PDB entry 6FAV | X-ray diffraction, 1.40 A resolution | chains A and B

# Chain A
Molecule: 14-3-3 protein sigma
Organism: Homo sapiens
Reference sequence: P31947 (1433S_HUMAN); residues 1-231 here = UniProt positions 1-231
Chain sequence (236 residues; each row starts with the number of its first residue; numbers below 1 keep their minus sign (Gly-4 is residue -4)):
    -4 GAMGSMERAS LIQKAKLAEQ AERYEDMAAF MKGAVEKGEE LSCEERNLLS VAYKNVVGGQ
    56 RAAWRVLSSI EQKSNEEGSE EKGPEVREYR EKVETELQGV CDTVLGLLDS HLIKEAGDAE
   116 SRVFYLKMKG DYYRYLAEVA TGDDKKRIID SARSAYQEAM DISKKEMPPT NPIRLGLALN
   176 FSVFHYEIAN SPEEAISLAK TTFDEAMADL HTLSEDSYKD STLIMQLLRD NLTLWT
Not modelled in the structure: 71-77
Sequence notes: expression tag (-4 to 0)
Ion coordination: Na+ site 1: Gly-1 (shared with 1 residue of chain C); Na+ site 2: Glu2 (shared with 1 residue of chain C); Na+ site 3: Gln8 (shared with 1 residue of chain C); Na+ site 4 near Glu161 (its only coordinating residue here); Na+ site 5: Thr228, Thr231
Ligand contacts: D3Q ((2R)-2-[(R)-(3-methoxyphenyl)-phenyl-methyl]pyrrolidine): Asn42, Ser45, Val46, Phe119
Swiss-Prot annotation at these positions:
  - site (Interaction with phosphoserine on interacting protein): Arg56, Arg129
  - modified residue (Phosphoserine): Ser5, Ser74
Reported in the primary citation:
  - binding site for D3Q: Asn42

# Chain B
Molecule: Ace-arg-thr-pro-sep-leu-pro-gly
Chain sequence (8 residues; each row starts with the number of its first residue):
     1 XRTPSLPG
Covalent attachments: (2R)-2-[(R)-(3-methoxyphenyl)-phenyl-methyl]pyrrolidine (D3Q) linked to Gly8
Modified / non-standard residues: ACE (acetyl group) at position 1; Ser5 (phosphoserine; SEP)

# Chain A / chain B interface
Residue-residue contacts (22):
  Lys49(A) - Pro7(B)
  Lys49(A) - Gly8(B)
  Arg56(A) - Ser5(B)
  Arg60(A) - Arg2(B)
  Lys122(A) - Leu6(B)
  Arg129(A) - Ser5(B)
  Tyr130(A) - Ser5(B)
  Glu133(A) - Arg2(B)  salt bridge
  Gly171(A) - Leu6(B)
  Leu174(A) - Pro4(B)
  Leu174(A) - Ser5(B)
  Leu174(A) - Leu6(B)
  Asn175(A) - Ser5(B)
  Asn175(A) - Leu6(B)  hydrogen bond (side chain-backbone)
  Val178(A) - Pro4(B)
  Tyr181(A) - Thr3(B)
  Glu182(A) - Arg2(B)  salt bridge
  Glu182(A) - Thr3(B)  hydrogen bond
  Leu222(A) - Pro7(B)
  Asn226(A) - Thr3(B)
  Asn226(A) - Pro4(B)  hydrogen bond (side chain-backbone)
  Trp230(A) - Thr3(B)  hydrogen bond
Other interface residues (no listed pair), chain A (19 interface residues in all): Ile183, Ile219, Leu229

# Summary
The interface between chain A and chain B involves 19 residues on one side and 7 on the other; the contacts
include 4 hydrogen bonds and 2 salt bridges. Among the polar pairs are Glu133(A)-Arg2(B), Glu182(A)-Arg2(B)
and Asn175(A)-Leu6(B). Ligands of chain A: compound D3Q. From the paper: a binding site for D3Q at Asn42(A).
Here chain A is 14-3-3 protein sigma (Homo sapiens) and chain B is Ace-arg-thr-pro-sep-leu-pro-gly. Entry 6FAV
(Crystal structure of C-terminal modified Tau peptide-hybrid 4.2f-I with 14-3-3sigma) was determined by X-ray
diffraction (same publication as 6FAU, 6FAW, 6FBW, 6FBY, 6FI4 and 6FI5).
